PDB entry 7R5S | electron microscopy, 2.83 A resolution | chains J and N of the 17 polymer chains in the assembly

Chain J:
Molecule: 53-nt DNA strand
Sequence (53 nucleotides; row label = number of the first residue in the row; numbers below 1 keep their minus sign (DA-33 is residue -33)):
   -33 AATCTGCAAG TGGATATTTG GACCGCTTTG AGGCCTTCGT TGGAAACGGG AAT
Unresolved in the structure: -33 to -26, 16-19

Chain N:
Name: Centromere protein N
Source organism: Homo sapiens
Reference sequence: Q96H22 (CENPN_HUMAN); residue numbers follow UniProt; this construct covers 1-339
Chain sequence (339 residues; numbered 1 to 339; the number before each row is that of its first residue):
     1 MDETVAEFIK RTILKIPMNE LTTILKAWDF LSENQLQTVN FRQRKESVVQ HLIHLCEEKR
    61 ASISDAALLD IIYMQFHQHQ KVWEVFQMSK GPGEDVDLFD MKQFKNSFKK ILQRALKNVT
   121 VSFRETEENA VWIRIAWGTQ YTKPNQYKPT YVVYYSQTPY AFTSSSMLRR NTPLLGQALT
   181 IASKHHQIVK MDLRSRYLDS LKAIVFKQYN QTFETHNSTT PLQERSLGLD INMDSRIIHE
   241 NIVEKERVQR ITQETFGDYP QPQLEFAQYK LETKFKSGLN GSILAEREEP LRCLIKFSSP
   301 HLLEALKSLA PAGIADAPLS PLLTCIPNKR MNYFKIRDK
Unresolved in the structure: 1, 218-232, 278-281, 339

How chain J and chain N interact:
Pairs across the interface (7):
  DT-5(J) with Arg44(N), salt bridge to the phosphate
  DG-4(J) with Arg44(N), salt bridge to the phosphate; Lys45(N), hydrogen bond to the phosphate
  DA-3(J) with Pro17(N), phosphate contact; Met18(N), hydrogen bond to the phosphate
  DG8(J) with Arg169(N), sugar contact; Arg170(N), phosphate contact
Also at the interface, not in a pair above, chain N (7 interface residues in all): Asn19

Summary:
Chain J and chain N form an interface of 4 and 7 residues respectively; the contacts include 2 hydrogen bonds
and 2 salt bridges. Among the polar pairs are DG-4(J)-Lys45(N), DA-3(J)-Met18(N) and DT-5(J)-Arg44(N).
Chain J is a 53-nt DNA strand and chain N is Centromere protein N (Homo sapiens); the structure, Structure of
the human CCAN bound to alpha satellite DNA, was determined by electron microscopy, deposited together with
7PB4, 7PB8, 7PII, 7PKN, 7R5R, 7R5V, 7YWX and 7YYH.
